5WDU - chains Q and R of the 21 polymer chains in the assembly; structure by X-ray diffraction, 7.00 A resolution (low resolution: residue-level contacts below are approximate; hydrogen-bond / salt-bridge calls are withheld).

[Chain Q]
Molecule: Envelope glycoprotein gp160
Source organism: Human immunodeficiency virus 1
Reference sequence: Q2N0S6 (Q2N0S6_9HIV1); the construct lacks a stretch of the UniProt sequence and is renumbered around it, so the offset changes along the chain: 32-141 = UniProt 31-140; 150-185 = UniProt 141-176; 189-309 = UniProt 188-308; 312-321 = UniProt 309-318; 2 more segments
Amino-acid sequence (471 residues; numbered 32 to 504 plus 12 insertion-coded residues; 14 numbers in that range are skipped by the numbering (no residue carries them; nothing is unmodelled there); the number before each row is that of its first residue; a row labelled like 185A-185K holds insertion residues (185A, then the next letters in order)):
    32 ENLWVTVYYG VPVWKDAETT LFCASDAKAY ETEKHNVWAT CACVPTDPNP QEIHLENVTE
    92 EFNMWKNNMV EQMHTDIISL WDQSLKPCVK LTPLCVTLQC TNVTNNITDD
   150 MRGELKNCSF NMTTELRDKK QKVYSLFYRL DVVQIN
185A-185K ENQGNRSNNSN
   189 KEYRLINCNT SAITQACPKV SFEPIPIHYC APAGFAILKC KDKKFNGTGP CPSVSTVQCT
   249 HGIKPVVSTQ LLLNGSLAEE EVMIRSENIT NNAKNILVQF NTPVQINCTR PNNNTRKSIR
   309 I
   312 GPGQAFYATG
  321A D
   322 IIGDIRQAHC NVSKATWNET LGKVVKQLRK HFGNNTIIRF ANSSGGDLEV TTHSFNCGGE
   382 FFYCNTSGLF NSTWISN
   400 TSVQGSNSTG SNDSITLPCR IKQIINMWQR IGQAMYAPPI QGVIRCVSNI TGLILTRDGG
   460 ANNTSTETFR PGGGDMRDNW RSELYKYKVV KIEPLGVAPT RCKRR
Unresolved in the structure: 185A-185K, 400-410
Construct notes: conflict Cys72 (His71 in Q2N0S6), Asn332 (Thr330 in Q2N0S6), Ala460 (Ser457 in Q2N0S6), Asn461 (Thr458 in Q2N0S6), Thr463 (Ser460 in Q2N0S6), Ser464 (Thr461 in Q2N0S6), Cys501 (Ala498 in Q2N0S6)
Cystine bridges: Cys54-Cys74, Cys119-Cys205, Cys126-Cys196, Cys131-Cys157, Cys218-Cys247, Cys228-Cys239, Cys296-Cys331, Cys378-Cys445, Cys385-Cys418
Covalently attached groups: N-acetylglucosamine (NAG) linked to Asn88, Asn133, Asn137, Asn156, Asn160, Asn197, Asn262, Asn276, Asn295, Asn301, Asn339, Asn363, Asn386, Asn392, Asn448; glycan linked to Asn234, Asn332

[Chain R]
Molecule: Envelope glycoprotein gp160
Source organism: Human immunodeficiency virus 1
Reference sequence: Q2N0S8 (Q2N0S8_9HIV1); residues 518-664 here correspond to UniProt positions 517-663 (UniProt number = residue number - 1)
Amino-acid sequence (147 residues; row label = number of the first residue in the row):
   518 VFLGFLGAAG STMGAASMTL TVQARNLLSG IVQQQSNLLR AIEAQQHLLK LTVWGIKQLQ
   578 ARVLAVERYL RDQQLLGIWG CSGKLICCTN VPWNSSWSNR NLSEIWDNMT WLQWDKEISN
   638 YTQIIYGLLE ESQNQQEKNE QDLLALD
Unresolved in the structure: 548-568
Construct notes: conflict Cys605 (Thr604 in Q2N0S8)
Cystine bridges: Cys598-Cys604
Covalently attached groups: N-acetylglucosamine (NAG) linked to Asn611, Asn618, Asn637

[Chain Q / chain R interface]
Inter-chain disulfides: Cys501(Q)-Cys605(R)
Contacting residue pairs (87; chain Q residue first):
  Leu34(Q) - Trp610(R)
  Leu34(Q) - Arg617(R)
  Leu34(Q) - Leu619(R)
  Trp35(Q) - Val608(R)
  Trp35(Q) - Pro609(R)
  Val36(Q) - Thr606(R)
  Val36(Q) - Val608(R)
  Val36(Q) - Trp610(R)
  Thr37(Q) - Cys604(R)
  Val38(Q) - Trp596(R)
  Val38(Q) - Leu602(R)
  Val38(Q) - Ile603(R)
  Val38(Q) - Cys604(R)
  Tyr39(Q) - Ser534(R)
  Tyr39(Q) - Leu537(R)
  Tyr39(Q) - Leu602(R)
  Tyr39(Q) - Ile603(R)
  Tyr39(Q) - Trp623(R)
  Tyr39(Q) - Trp628(R)
  Tyr40(Q) - Leu537(R)
  Tyr40(Q) - Leu544(R)
  Tyr40(Q) - Tyr586(R)
  Tyr40(Q) - Asp589(R)
  Tyr40(Q) - Gln590(R)
  Tyr40(Q) - Leu602(R)
  Gly41(Q) - Thr536(R)
  Gly41(Q) - Leu537(R)
  Gly41(Q) - Gln540(R)
  Val42(Q) - Leu537(R)
  Val42(Q) - Trp628(R)
  Pro43(Q) - Leu523(R)
  Pro43(Q) - Ala525(R)
  Pro43(Q) - Ala526(R)
  Pro43(Q) - Gln540(R)
  Val44(Q) - Trp628(R)
  Val44(Q) - Leu629(R)
  Trp45(Q) - Leu523(R)
  Trp45(Q) - Ala526(R)
  Trp45(Q) - Leu629(R)
  Lys46(Q) - Asp632(R)
  Thr51(Q) - Lys574(R)
  Thr51(Q) - Ala578(R)
  Leu52(Q) - Lys574(R)
  Phe53(Q) - Gln575(R)
  Cys54(Q) - Trp571(R)
  Ala70(Q) - Trp571(R)
  Thr71(Q) - Trp571(R)
  Cys74(Q) - Trp571(R)
  Ile84(Q) - Leu520(R)
  Ile84(Q) - Phe522(R)
  Leu86(Q) - Phe522(R)
  Leu86(Q) - Leu523(R)
  Val89(Q) - Ala526(R)
  Asp107(Q) - Lys574(R)
  Pro220(Q) - Ala578(R)
  Ala221(Q) - Leu544(R)
  Ala221(Q) - Leu545(R)
  Ala221(Q) - Ala582(R)
  Gly222(Q) - Leu544(R)
  Thr244(Q) - Phe522(R)
  Ile491(Q) - Leu523(R)
  Ile491(Q) - Arg585(R)
  Glu492(Q) - Arg585(R)
  Pro493(Q) - Leu544(R)
  Leu494(Q) - Asp589(R)
  Gly495(Q) - Trp628(R)
  Val496(Q) - Trp628(R)
  Val496(Q) - Trp631(R)
  Ala497(Q) - Met530(R)
  Ala497(Q) - Trp623(R)
  Ala497(Q) - Trp628(R)
  Pro498(Q) - Trp610(R)
  Pro498(Q) - Leu619(R)
  Pro498(Q) - Ile622(R)
  Pro498(Q) - Trp623(R)
  Pro498(Q) - Trp631(R)
  Thr499(Q) - Leu619(R)
  Thr499(Q) - Trp623(R)
  Cys501(Q) - Cys605(R)  disulfide
  Cys501(Q) - Thr606(R)
  Lys502(Q) - Thr606(R)
  Lys502(Q) - Asn607(R)
  Arg503(Q) - Gly597(R)
  Arg503(Q) - Cys605(R)
  Arg503(Q) - Thr606(R)
  Arg503(Q) - Asn607(R)
  Arg503(Q) - Glu654(R)
Also at the interface, not in a pair above, chain Q (47 interface residues in all): Cys72, Ala73, Gln114, Phe223, Lys490, Arg500, Arg504
Also at the interface, not in a pair above, chain R (60 interface residues in all): Gly521, Gly524, Gly527, Ala533, Ala541, Thr569, Val570, Gly572, Arg579, Leu581, Leu592, Leu593, Cys598, Lys601, Asn618, Lys633, Ile642, Tyr643, Leu646

[Summary]
Chain Q and chain R form an interface of 47 and 60 residues respectively; the contacts include 1 disulfide
bond. N-acetylglucosamine is covalently linked to Asn88(Q), Asn133(Q), Asn137(Q), Asn156(Q), Asn160(Q) and
Asn197(Q) and 9 more. N-acetylglucosamine is covalently linked to Asn611(R), Asn618(R) and Asn637(R).
Chain Q is Envelope glycoprotein gp160 and chain R is Envelope glycoprotein gp160, both from Human
immunodeficiency virus 1; the structure, HIV-1 Env BG505 SOSIP.664 H72C-H564C trimer in complex with bNAbs
PGT122 Fab, 35O22 Fab and NIH45-46 ..., was determined by X-ray diffraction.
